Entry 2XC5 (X-ray diffraction, 1.70 A resolution); this record covers chains A and L.

# Chain A
Name: Activated factor xa heavy chain
Source organism: Homo sapiens
Notes: EC 3.4.21.6; fragment: heavy chain, residues 235-475
Reference sequence: P00742 (FA10_HUMAN); the construct lacks a stretch of the UniProt sequence and is renumbered around it, so the offset changes along the chain: 16-61 = UniProt 235-280; 62-124 = UniProt 282-344; 125-131 = UniProt 346-352; 132-145 = UniProt 355-368; 4 more segments
Sequence (241 residues; each row starts with the number of its first residue; note: 2 numbers in that range are skipped by the numbering (no residue carries them; nothing is unmodelled there); a row labelled like 131A-131B holds insertion residues (131A, then the next letters in order)):
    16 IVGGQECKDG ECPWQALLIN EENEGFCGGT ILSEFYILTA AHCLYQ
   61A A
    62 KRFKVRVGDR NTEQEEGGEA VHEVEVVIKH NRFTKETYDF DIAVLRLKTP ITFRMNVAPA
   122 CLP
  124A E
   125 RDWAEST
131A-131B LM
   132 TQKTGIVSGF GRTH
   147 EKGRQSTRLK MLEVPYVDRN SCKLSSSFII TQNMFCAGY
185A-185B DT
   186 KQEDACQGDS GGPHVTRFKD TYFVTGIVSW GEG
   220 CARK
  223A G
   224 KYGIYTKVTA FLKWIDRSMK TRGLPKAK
Not modelled in the structure: 246-251
Curated features (UniProtKB/Swiss-Prot):
  - active site (Charge relay system): His57, Asp102, Ser195
Disulfide bonds: Cys22-Cys27, Cys42-Cys58, Cys168-Cys182, Cys191-Cys220
Ion coordination: Ca2+: Asp70, Asn72, Gln75, Glu80; Na+: Tyr185, Asp185A, Arg222, Lys224
Residues lining bound ligands: pyrrolidine-3 (OYJ; (3R,4R)-1-methanesulfonyl-pyrrolidine-3,4-dicarboxylic acid 3-[(4-chloro-3-fluoro-phenyl)-amide] 4-{[2-fluoro-4-(2-oxo-2H-pyridin-1-yl)-phenyl]-amide}): Lys96, Glu97, Thr98, Tyr99, Arg143, Glu147, Phe174, Asp189, Ala190, Cys191, Gln192, Ser195, Val213, Ser214, Trp215, Gly216, Gly218, Cys220, Gly226, Ile227, Tyr228

# Chain L
Name: Factor X light chain
Source organism: Homo sapiens
Notes: EC 3.4.21.6; fragment: lightchain, residues 126-180
Reference sequence: P00742 (FA10_HUMAN); residues 86-140 here correspond to UniProt positions 126-180 (UniProt number = residue number + 40)
Sequence (55 residues; row label = number of the first residue in the row):
    86 RKLCSLDNGD CDQFCHEEQN SVVCSCARGY TLADNGKACI PTGPYPCGKQ TLERR
Not modelled in the structure: 86-88, 101-106, 140
Disulfide bonds: Cys89-Cys100, Cys96-Cys109, Cys111-Cys124

# Chain A / chain L interface
Cross-chain cystine bridges: Cys122(A)-Cys132(L)
Contacting residue pairs (44):
  Asp24(A) - Glu138(L)
  Gly25(A) - Gln135(L)
  Gly25(A) - Thr136(L)  hydrogen bond (backbone-backbone)
  Glu26(A) - Gln135(L)  hydrogen bond (backbone-side chain)
  Pro28(A) - Lys134(L)
  Pro28(A) - Thr136(L)
  Trp29(A) - Gly133(L)
  Trp29(A) - Lys134(L)
  Phe114(A) - Tyr130(L)
  Arg115(A) - Tyr130(L)
  Arg115(A) - Thr136(L)
  Met116(A) - Tyr130(L)
  Met116(A) - Thr136(L)  hydrogen bond
  Met116(A) - Leu137(L)
  Met116(A) - Glu138(L)
  Asn117(A) - Thr136(L)  hydrogen bond (backbone-side chain)
  Ala119(A) - Thr136(L)
  Pro120(A) - Tyr130(L)
  Pro120(A) - Cys132(L)
  Pro120(A) - Gly133(L)  hydrogen bond (backbone-backbone)
  Ala121(A) - Cys132(L)
  Ala121(A) - Gly133(L)
  Cys122(A) - Cys132(L)  disulfide
  Cys122(A) - Gly133(L)  hydrogen bond (side chain-backbone)
  Leu123(A) - Phe99(L)
  Pro124(A) - Phe99(L)  hydrophobic
  Glu124A(A) - Phe99(L)
  Trp127(A) - Asn93(L)  hydrogen bond
  Trp127(A) - Gln98(L)  hydrogen bond (side chain-backbone)
  Trp127(A) - Phe99(L)  hydrophobic
  Trp127(A) - Cys100(L)
  Phe203(A) - Asn93(L)
  Phe203(A) - Asp97(L)
  Phe203(A) - Gln98(L)
  Lys204(A) - Cys96(L)
  Lys204(A) - Asp97(L)
  Asp205(A) - Gly133(L)
  Asp205(A) - Lys134(L)  hydrogen bond (backbone-side chain)
  Thr206(A) - Gln98(L)
  Thr206(A) - Gly133(L)
  Thr206(A) - Lys134(L)  hydrogen bond
  Tyr207(A) - Gly133(L)  hydrogen bond (backbone-backbone)
  Tyr207(A) - Gln135(L)
  Phe208(A) - Phe99(L)  hydrophobic
Other interface residues (no listed pair), chain A (25 interface residues in all): Ser48, Thr131
Other interface residues (no listed pair), chain L (19 interface residues in all): Ser110, Ala112, Arg113, Tyr115, Pro131

# Summary
25 residues of chain A and 19 residues of chain L are in contact; the contacts include 1 disulfide bond and 11
hydrogen bonds. Polar contacts include Glu26(A)-Gln135(L), Met116(A)-Thr136(L) and Asn117(A)-Thr136(L). Chain
A binds pyrrolidine-3. Curated annotation (UniProt) lists 3 active-site residues on chain A.
Chain A is Activated factor xa heavy chain and chain L is Factor X light chain, both from Homo sapiens; the
structure, Factor Xa in complex with a pyrrolidine-3,4-dicarboxylic acid inhibitor, was determined by X-ray
diffraction together with 2XBV, 2XBW, 2XBX, 2XBY and 2XC0 from the same study.
